7COA - chains A and P of the 4 polymer chains in the assembly; structure by X-ray diffraction, 1.70 A resolution.

# Chain A
Protein: DNA-directed DNA/RNA polymerase mu
From: Homo sapiens
Notes: EC 2.7.7.7
Reference sequence: Q9NP87 (DPOLM_HUMAN); residue numbers follow UniProt; this construct covers 1-397, 410-494
Amino-acid sequence (482 residues; each row starts with the number of its first residue; note: 12 numbers in that range are skipped by the numbering (no residue carries them; nothing is unmodelled there)):
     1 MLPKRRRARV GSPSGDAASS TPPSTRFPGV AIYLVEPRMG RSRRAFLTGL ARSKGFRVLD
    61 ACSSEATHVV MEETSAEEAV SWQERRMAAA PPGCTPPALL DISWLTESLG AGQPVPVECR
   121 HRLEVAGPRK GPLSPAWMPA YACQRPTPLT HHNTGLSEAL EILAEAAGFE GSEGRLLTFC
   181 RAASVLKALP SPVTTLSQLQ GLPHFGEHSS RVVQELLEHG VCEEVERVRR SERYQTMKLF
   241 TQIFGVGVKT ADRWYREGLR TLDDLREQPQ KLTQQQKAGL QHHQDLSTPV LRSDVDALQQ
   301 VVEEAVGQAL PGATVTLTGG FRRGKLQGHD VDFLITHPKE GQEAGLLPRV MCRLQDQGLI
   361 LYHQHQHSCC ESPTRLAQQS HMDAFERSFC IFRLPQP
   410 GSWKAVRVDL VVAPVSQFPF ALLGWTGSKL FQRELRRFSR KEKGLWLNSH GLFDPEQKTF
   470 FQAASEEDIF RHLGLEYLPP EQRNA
Unresolved in the structure: 1-137, 367-383
Construct notes: engineered mutation Gly410 (Pro in Q9NP87)
Ion coordination: K+: Thr241, Ile243, Val246 (shared with DT3(P) of chain P); Mn2+ site 1: Asp330, Asp332, Asp418 (together with XG4) (shared with DA4(P) of chain P); Mn2+ site 2: Asp330, Asp332 (together with XG4)
Ligand contacts: XG4 (2'-deoxy-5'-O-[(R)-hydroxy{[(R)-hydroxy(phosphonooxy)phosphoryl]amino}phosphoryl]guanosine): Gly319, Gly320, Arg323, Lys325, Gln327, Gly328, His329, Asp330, Asp332, Asp418, Gly433, Trp434, Thr435, Gly436, Ser437, Lys438, Gln441, Arg445
UniProt features mapped onto this chain:
  - region: Arg323 to Asp332 (Involved in ssDNA binding)
  - binding site (Mg(2+)): Asp330, Asp332, Asp418
  - site: Gly433 (Responsible for the low discrimination between dNTP and rNTP)
  - modified residue: Ser12 (Phosphoserine)
What the authors report for this chain:
  - conformationally variable residues (side-chain flip): Gln441
  - mutagenesis - K438A: decreased catalytic activity on dATP
  - mutagenesis - K438A: decreased catalytic activity on dGTP
  - specificity-determining residues: Gln441 (proposed by the authors, not directly observed)

# Chain P
Molecule: 4-nt DNA strand
Sequence (4 nucleotides; each row starts with the number of its first residue):
     1 CGTA
Ion coordination: K+: DT3 (shared with Thr241(A), Ile243(A), Val246(A) of chain A); Mn2+: DA4 (together with XG4) (shared with Asp330(A), Asp332(A), Asp418(A) of chain A)

# Chain A / chain P interface
Residue-residue contacts (21; chain A residue first):
  Ile243(A) - DT3(P)  phosphate contact
  Phe244(A) - DT3(P)  sugar contact
  Phe244(A) - DA4(P)  phosphate contact
  Gly245(A) - DG2(P)  phosphate contact
  Gly245(A) - DT3(P)  hydrogen bond to the phosphate
  Val246(A) - DG2(P)  phosphate contact
  Val246(A) - DT3(P)  hydrogen bond to the phosphate
  Gly247(A) - DG2(P)  hydrogen bond to the phosphate
  Gly247(A) - DT3(P)  phosphate contact
  Lys249(A) - DC1(P)  phosphate contact
  Thr250(A) - DC1(P)  hydrogen bond to the phosphate
  Thr250(A) - DG2(P)  hydrogen bond to the phosphate
  His329(A) - DA4(P)  salt bridge to the phosphate
  Asp332(A) - DA4(P)  phosphate contact
  Phe389(A) - DT3(P)  base contact
  Phe389(A) - DA4(P)  sugar contact
  Arg416(A) - DT3(P)  hydrogen bond to the phosphate
  Arg416(A) - DA4(P)  salt bridge to the phosphate
  Asp418(A) - DA4(P)  sugar contact
  Trp434(A) - DA4(P)  sugar contact
  Lys438(A) - DA4(P)  sugar contact
Other interface residues (no listed pair), chain A (17 interface residues in all): Val248, Gln275, Asp330

# Overview
Chain A and chain P form an interface of 17 and 4 residues respectively; the contacts include 6 hydrogen bonds
and 2 salt bridges. Among the polar pairs are Gly245(A)-DT3(P), Val246(A)-DT3(P) and Gly247(A)-DG2(P). Chain A
binds compound XG4. The paper reports that K438A of chain A reduces catalytic activity on dATP; the
specificity determinant Gln441(A).
Here chain A is DNA-directed DNA/RNA polymerase mu (Homo sapiens) and chain P is a 4-nt DNA strand. Entry 7COA
(Ternary complex of DNA polymerase Mu with 1-nt gapped DNA (T:dGMPNPP) and Mn) was determined by X-ray
diffraction, deposited together with 7CO6, 7CO8, 7CO9, 7COB, 7COC and 7COD.
